Entry 3DFT (X-ray diffraction, 1.94 A resolution); this record covers chains B and C of the 4 polymer chains in the assembly.

# Chain B (and C)
Protein: Fructose-bisphosphate aldolase A
From: Oryctolagus cuniculus
Notes: EC 4.1.2.13; chain C of this document is another copy of the same molecule, construct and numbering; everything in this record applies to it too
UniProtKB: P00883 (ALDOA_RABIT); residues 1-363 here correspond to UniProt positions 2-364 (UniProt number = residue number + 1)
Amino-acid sequence (363 residues; numbered 1 to 363; the number before each row is that of its first residue):
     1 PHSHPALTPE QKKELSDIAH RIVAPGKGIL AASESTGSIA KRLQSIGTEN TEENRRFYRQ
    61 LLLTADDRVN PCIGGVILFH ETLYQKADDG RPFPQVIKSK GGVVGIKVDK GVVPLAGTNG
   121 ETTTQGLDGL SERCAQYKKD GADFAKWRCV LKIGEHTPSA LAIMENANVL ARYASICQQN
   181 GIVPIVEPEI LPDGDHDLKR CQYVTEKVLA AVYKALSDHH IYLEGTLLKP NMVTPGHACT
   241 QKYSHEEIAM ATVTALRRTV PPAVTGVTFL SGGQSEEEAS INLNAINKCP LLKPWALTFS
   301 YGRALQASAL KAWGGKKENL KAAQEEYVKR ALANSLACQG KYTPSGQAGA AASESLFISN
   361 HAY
Not modelled in the structure: 346-358 (chain C: 348-358)
Sequence notes: engineered mutation Ser33 (Asp34 in P00883)
UniProt features mapped onto this chain:
  - active site: Glu187 (Proton acceptor), Lys229 (Schiff-base intermediate with dihydroxyacetone-P)
  - binding site (beta-D-fructose 1,6-bisphosphate): Arg42, Ser271 to Gly273, Ser300, Arg303
  - site: Cys72 (Essential for substrate cleavage), Lys107 (Essential for substrate cleavage), Lys146 (Alkylation inactivates the enzyme), His361 (Alkylation inactivates the enzyme), Tyr363 (Necessary for preference for fructose 1,6-bisphosphate over fructose 1-phosphate)
  - modified residue: Thr8 (Phosphothreonine), Ser35 (Phosphoserine), Ser38 (Phosphoserine), Lys41 (N6-acetyllysine), Ser45 (Phosphoserine), Lys98 (N6-(2-hydroxyisobutyryl)lysine), Lys107 (N6-acetyllysine), Lys110 (N6-acetyllysine), Ser131 (Phosphoserine), Lys146 (N6-(2-hydroxyisobutyryl)lysine), Ser271 (Phosphoserine), Lys311 (N6-malonyllysine), Lys329 (N6-acetyllysine), Asn360 (Deamidated asparagine)
  - cross-link: Lys41 (Glycyl lysine isopeptide (Lys-Gly) (interchain with G-Cter in SUMO1))

# Interface between chain B and chain C
Residue-residue contacts (68; chain B residue first):
  Pro1(B) with Pro158(C); Ile163(C); Arg200(C), hydrogen bond (backbone-side chain); Tyr203(C)
  His2(B) with Gly154(C); Glu155(C), hydrogen bond (side chain-backbone); Arg200(C); Tyr203(C), hydrogen bond (backbone-side chain)
  Ser3(B) with Tyr203(C)
  Pro9(B) with His361(C)
  Lys12(B) with His361(C); Tyr363(C), hydrogen bond (side chain-backbone)
  Lys13(B) with His361(C)
  Ser16(B) with His361(C)
  Gly154(B) with His2(C)
  Glu155(B) with His2(C), hydrogen bond (backbone-side chain)
  His156(B) with Pro1(C)
  Thr157(B) with Pro1(C)
  Pro158(B) with Pro1(C)
  Arg200(B) with Pro1(C), hydrogen bond (side chain-backbone); His2(C), hydrogen bond
  Tyr203(B) with His2(C); Ser3(C); His220(C), hydrogen bond
  Val204(B) with Pro1(C)
  Lys207(B) with Ser217(C), hydrogen bond (side chain-backbone); His220(C), hydrogen bond
  Ala210(B) with Lys214(C); Ser217(C)
  Ala211(B) with Lys214(C)
  Lys214(B) with Ala210(C); Ala211(C); Lys214(C)
  Ser217(B) with Lys207(C), hydrogen bond (backbone-side chain); Ala210(C)
  His220(B) with Tyr203(C); Lys207(C), hydrogen bond
  Tyr222(B) with Arg258(C); His361(C), hydrogen bond
  Leu223(B) with Arg258(C)
  Glu224(B) with Arg258(C), salt bridge
  Arg257(B) with Pro261(C); Pro262(C); Ala263(C), hydrogen bond (backbone-backbone)
  Arg258(B) with Tyr222(C); Leu223(C); Glu224(C), salt bridge; Pro261(C); Ala263(C)
  Val260(B) with Pro262(C)
  Pro261(B) with Arg257(C); Arg258(C)
  Pro262(B) with Arg257(C); Val260(C); Pro294(C), hydrophobic; Trp295(C), hydrophobic
  Ala263(B) with Arg257(C), hydrogen bond (backbone-backbone); Arg258(C)
  Leu292(B) with Pro294(C), hydrophobic
  Pro294(B) with Pro262(C), hydrophobic; Leu292(C), hydrophobic
  Trp295(B) with Pro262(C), hydrophobic
  His361(B) with Pro9(C); Lys12(C); Lys13(C); Ser16(C); Tyr222(C), hydrogen bond
  Tyr363(B) with Lys12(C), hydrogen bond (backbone-side chain)
Interface residues without a listed pair, chain B (38 interface residues in all): Thr254, Thr259, Ala362
Interface residues without a listed pair, chain C (38 interface residues in all): Thr157, Val204, Thr254, Thr259, Ala362

# In short
The chain B/chain C interface involves 38 residues from each chain, with 17 hydrogen bonds and 2 salt bridges.
Among the polar pairs are Glu224(B)-Arg258(C), Pro1(B)-Arg200(C) and His2(B)-Glu155(C). From UniProt:
active-site residues Glu187(B) and Lys229(B) and 6 beta-D-fructose 1,6-bisphosphate-binding residues on chain
B.
Chain B and chain C are both Fructose-bisphosphate aldolase A (Oryctolagus cuniculus); the structure,
Phosphate ions in D33S mutant fructose-1,6-bisphosphate aldolase from rabbit muscle, was determined by X-ray
diffraction together with 3DFN, 3DFO, 3DFP, 3DFQ and 3DFS from the same study.
